PDB entry 2JK5 | X-ray diffraction, 2.40 A resolution | chains A and C of the 3 polymer chains in the assembly

== Chain A ==
Protein: Antibody fab fragment light chain
From: Mus musculus
Notes: antibody fragment or engineered binder
Amino-acid sequence (219 residues; each row starts with the number of its first residue):
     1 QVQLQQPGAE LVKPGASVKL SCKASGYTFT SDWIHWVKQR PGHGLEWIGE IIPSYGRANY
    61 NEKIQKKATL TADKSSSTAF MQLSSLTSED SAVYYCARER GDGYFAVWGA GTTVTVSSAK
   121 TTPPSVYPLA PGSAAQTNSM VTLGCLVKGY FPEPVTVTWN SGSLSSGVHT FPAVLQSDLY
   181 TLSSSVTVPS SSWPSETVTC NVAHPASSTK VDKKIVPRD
Cystine bridges: C22-C96, C145-C200

== Chain C ==
Protein: Voltage-gated potassium channel
From: Streptomyces lividans
UniProt: P0A334 (KCSA_STRLI); residues 1-124 here = UniProt positions 1-124
Amino-acid sequence (124 residues; each row starts with the number of its first residue):
     1 MPPMLSGLLA RLVKLLLGRH GSALHWRAAG AATVLLVIVL LAGSYLAVLA ERGAPGAQLI
    61 TYPRALWWSV ETATTVGYGD LYPVTLWGRC VAVVVMVAGI TSFGLVTAAL ATWFVGREQE
   121 RRGH
Not modelled in the structure: 1-21
Differences from the reference sequence: conflict C90 (Leu in P0A334)
UniProt features mapped onto this chain:
  - motif: T75 to D80 (Selectivity filter)
  - mutagenesis: E71 (E71A: Prevents channel inactivation)
Bound ions: K+ site 1 near T75 (its only coordinating residue here); K+ site 2 near G77 (its only coordinating residue here); K+ site 3 near Y78 (its only coordinating residue here); Co2+ near H124 (its only coordinating residue here)
Ligand contacts:
  - nonan-1-ol (F09): L46, L49, A50, W87, C90, V91, V94
  - (2S)-3-hydroxy-2-(nonanoyloxy)propyl laurate (L2C): L41, S44, Y45, Y62, P63, L66, W67, V70, V84, T85, L86, R89, C90, V93
  - tetrabutylammonium ion (TBA): A73, T74, T75, G99, I100, F103
What the authors report for this chain:
  - binding site for tetrabutylammonium ion: I100, F103
  - contacts within the chain: E71-D80 (hydrogen bond)

== Chain A / chain C interface ==
Pairs across the interface - 22 pairs, chain A then chain C:
  T30(A) with Y45(C)
  S31(A) with Y62(C)
  W33(A) with R52(C); Y62(C), hydrogen bond
  E50(A) with R52(C), salt bridge
  I52(A) with Y45(C); L49(C), hydrophobic; Y62(C)
  S54(A) with Y45(C), hydrogen bond
  Y55(A) with Y45(C); L49(C), hydrophobic
  R57(A) with L49(C); R52(C), hydrogen bond (side chain-backbone)
  N59(A) with R52(C), hydrogen bond (side chain-backbone); G53(C)
  E62(A) with P55(C)
  E99(A) with R52(C), salt bridge
  G101(A) with R52(C); T61(C); Y62(C), hydrogen bond (backbone-backbone)
  D102(A) with T61(C)
  G103(A) with T61(C)
Interface residues without a listed pair, chain A (16 interface residues in all): H35, R100
Interface residues without a listed pair, chain C (9 interface residues in all): V48, P63

== In short ==
16 residues of chain A face 9 of chain C across their interface; the contacts include 5 hydrogen bonds and 2
salt bridges. Polar contacts include E50(A)-R52(C), E99(A)-R52(C) and W33(A)-Y62(C). The paper reports a
binding site for tetrabutylammonium ion at I100(C) and F103(C); contacts within the chain involving E71(C) and
D80(C).
Here chain A is Antibody fab fragment light chain (Mus musculus) and chain C is Voltage-gated potassium
channel (Streptomyces lividans). Entry 2JK5 (Potassium Channel KcsA in complex with Tetrabutylammonium in high
K) was determined by X-ray diffraction, deposited together with 4UUJ and 2W0F.
